PDB entry 2VPX | X-ray diffraction, 3.10 A resolution | chains A and B of the 6 polymer chains in the assembly

# Chain A
Protein: Thiosulfate reductase
From: Thermus thermophilus
UniProtKB: Q72LA4 (Q72LA4_THET2); residue numbers follow UniProt; this construct covers 1-765
Amino-acid sequence (765 residues; each row starts with the number of its first residue):
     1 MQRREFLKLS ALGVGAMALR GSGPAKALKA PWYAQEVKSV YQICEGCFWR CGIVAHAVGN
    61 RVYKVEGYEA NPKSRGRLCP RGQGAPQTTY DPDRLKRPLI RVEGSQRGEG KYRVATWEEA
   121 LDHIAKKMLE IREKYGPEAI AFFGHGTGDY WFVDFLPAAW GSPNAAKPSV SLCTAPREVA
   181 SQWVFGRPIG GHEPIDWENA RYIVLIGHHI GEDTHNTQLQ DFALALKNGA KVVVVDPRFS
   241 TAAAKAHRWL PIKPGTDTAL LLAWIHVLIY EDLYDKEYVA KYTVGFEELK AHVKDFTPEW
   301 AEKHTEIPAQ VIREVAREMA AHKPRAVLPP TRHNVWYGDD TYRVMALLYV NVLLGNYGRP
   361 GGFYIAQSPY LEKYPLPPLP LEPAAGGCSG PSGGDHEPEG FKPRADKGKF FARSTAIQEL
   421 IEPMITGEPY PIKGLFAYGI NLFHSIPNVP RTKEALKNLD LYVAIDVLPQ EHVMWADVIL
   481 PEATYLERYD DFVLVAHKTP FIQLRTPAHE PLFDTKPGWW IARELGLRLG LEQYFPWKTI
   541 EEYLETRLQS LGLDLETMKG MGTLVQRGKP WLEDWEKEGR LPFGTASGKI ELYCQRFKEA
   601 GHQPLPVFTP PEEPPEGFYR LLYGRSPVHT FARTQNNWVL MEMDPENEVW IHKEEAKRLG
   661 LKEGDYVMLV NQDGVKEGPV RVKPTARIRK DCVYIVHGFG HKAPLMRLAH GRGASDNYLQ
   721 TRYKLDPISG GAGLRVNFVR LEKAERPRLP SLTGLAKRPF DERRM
Disordered / not traced: 1-29, 765
Bound ions: 4Fe-4S cluster Fe: Cys44, Cys47, Cys51, Cys79; Mo ion: Cys173 (together with molybdopterin guanosine dinucleotide)
Small-molecule neighbours:
  - molybdopterin guanosine dinucleotide (MGD; 2-amino-5,6-dimercapto-7-methyl-3,7,8a,9-tetrahydro-8-oxa-1,3,9,10-tetraaza-anthracen-4-one guanosine dinucleotide), molecule 1: Glu45, Phe48, His145, Pro168, Ser169, Leu172, Cys173, His333, Tyr438, Gly439, Ile440, Asn441, His444, Ser445, Ile465, Asp466, Val467, Leu468, Gln470, His472, Glu482, Ala483, Arg488, Tyr623, Arg625, Thr630, Phe631, Ala632, Arg633, His697, Asp716, Asn717, Gln720, Leu734
  - molybdopterin guanosine dinucleotide (MGD), molecule 2: Arg81, Cys173, Ile206, Gly207, His208, His209, Glu212, Asp213, Thr214, His215, Val235, Asp236, Pro237, Arg238, Ser240, Ile252, Pro254, Gly255, Asp257, Thr331, Arg332, His333, Trp336, Tyr337, Leu622, Tyr623, Arg625, Ser626, Pro627, Val628, His629, Thr630, Phe631, Tyr694, Arg735
  - 4Fe-4S cluster (SF4): Cys44, Gly46, Cys47, Trp49, Arg50, Cys51, Leu78, Cys79, Arg81, Gly82, Thr214, His215, Asn216

# Chain B
Protein: Nrfc protein
From: Thermus thermophilus
UniProtKB: Q72LA5 (Q72LA5_THET2); numbering as in UniProt (aligned over 1-195)
Amino-acid sequence (195 residues; row label = number of the first residue in the row):
     1 MPRYAMAIDL SLCVGCAACA VACKMENEVP PGVFNLWIRE REVGEYPNLV VEFRPEQCLH
    61 CENPPCVPVC PTGASYQTKD GLVLVDPKKC IACGACIAAC PYDARYLHPA GYVSKCTFCA
   121 HRLEKGKVPA CVETCPTYCR TFGDLEDPES PVAKALKAAE RVDVLRPEQG TRPKLFYLNA
   181 PSKKGLTRES EVHHG
Disordered / not traced: 195
Bound ions: 4Fe-4S cluster Fe site 1: Cys13, Cys16, Cys19, Cys135; 4Fe-4S cluster Fe site 2: Cys23, Cys116, Cys119, Cys131; 4Fe-4S cluster Fe site 3: Cys58, Cys61, Cys66, Cys100; 4Fe-4S cluster Fe site 4: Cys70, Cys90, Cys93, Cys96
Small-molecule neighbours:
  - 4Fe-4S cluster (SF4), molecule 1: Met6, Cys23, Asn27, Asn35, Leu36, Gln57, Cys116, Thr117, Phe118, Cys119, Pro129, Ala130, Cys131
  - 4Fe-4S cluster (SF4), molecule 2: Ile8, Cys13, Val14, Gly15, Cys16, Ala17, Ala18, Cys19, Ile38, Pro55, Thr134, Cys135, Pro136, Thr137, Cys139, Arg140
  - 4Fe-4S cluster (SF4), molecule 3: Cys58, Leu59, His60, Cys61, Pro64, Pro65, Cys66, Val83, Cys100, Pro101, Tyr102, Ala104, Arg105, Lys115
  - 4Fe-4S cluster (SF4), molecule 4: Cys70, Pro71, Thr72, Ala74, Ser75, Val85, Lys89, Cys90, Ile91, Ala92, Cys93, Gly94, Ala95, Cys96, Arg105, Val113

# Interface between chain A and chain B
Pairs across the interface (85):
  Ala30(A) with Glu28(B)
  Pro31(A) with Glu28(B)
  Trp32(A) with Met25(B); Glu26(B), hydrogen bond (side chain-backbone); Glu28(B), hydrogen bond (backbone-side chain)
  Tyr33(A) with Glu26(B); His121(B)
  Tyr63(A) with Met25(B); Glu28(B)
  Lys64(A) with Ala22(B); Met25(B); Glu26(B)
  Glu66(A) with Arg122(B), salt bridge; Glu133(B)
  Arg75(A) with Tyr138(B)
  Gly76(A) with Glu133(B)
  Arg77(A) with Glu133(B), hydrogen bond (side chain-backbone); Cys135(B); Pro136(B); Tyr138(B), hydrogen bond
  Leu78(A) with Ala18(B); Thr134(B), hydrogen bond (backbone-side chain); Pro136(B)
  Cys79(A) with Ala18(B)
  Pro80(A) with Ala17(B); Ala18(B); Val21(B)
  Gln83(A) with Val21(B); Ala22(B); Met25(B); Thr134(B), hydrogen bond
  Gly84(A) with Val21(B)
  Gly211(A) with Val14(B)
  Thr214(A) with Cys16(B)
  Leu219(A) with Val14(B), hydrophobic; Pro136(B), hydrophobic; Thr137(B)
  Gln220(A) with Pro136(B); Tyr138(B), hydrogen bond
  Ala223(A) with Leu12(B); Thr137(B)
  Lys227(A) with Leu12(B)
  Phe239(A) with Leu49(B); Val51(B), hydrophobic
  Thr241(A) with Val14(B); Phe53(B)
  Ala244(A) with Val51(B), hydrophobic; Phe53(B), hydrophobic
  Lys245(A) with Leu10(B), hydrogen bond (side chain-backbone); Ser11(B), hydrogen bond (side chain-backbone); Cys13(B), hydrogen bond (side chain-backbone); Val14(B); Phe53(B)
  Trp249(A) with Leu49(B), hydrophobic
  Pro627(A) with Gly15(B); Cys16(B), hydrophobic
  Val628(A) with Ala17(B)
  Trp638(A) with Lys24(B); Val29(B); Pro31(B), hydrophobic
  Val639(A) with Val21(B), hydrophobic
  Leu640(A) with Val21(B), hydrophobic
  Glu642(A) with Lys24(B), salt bridge; Pro31(B); Gly32(B); Phe34(B)
  Met643(A) with Ala20(B); Val21(B); Lys24(B)
  His652(A) with Tyr46(B)
  Glu654(A) with Glu45(B)
  Glu663(A) with His193(B)
  Thr685(A) with Glu42(B), hydrogen bond
  Ala686(A) with Glu42(B), hydrogen bond (backbone-side chain); Leu49(B)
  Arg687(A) with Glu40(B), salt bridge; Glu42(B), salt bridge; Leu49(B); Val51(B)
  Lys690(A) with Tyr46(B)
  Thr753(A) with Pro31(B); Gly32(B)
  Ala756(A) with Pro31(B), hydrophobic
  Lys757(A) with Pro31(B); Pro109(B)
Other interface residues (no listed pair), chain A (48 interface residues in all): Asn216, Leu224, Leu226, Lys653, Lys683
Other interface residues (no listed pair), chain B (42 interface residues in all): Asp9, Asn27, Pro30, Gly44, Ala130

# Summary
48 residues of chain A and 42 residues of chain B are in contact; the contacts include 12 hydrogen bonds and 4
salt bridges. Polar pairs include Glu66(A)-Arg122(B), Glu642(A)-Lys24(B) and Arg687(A)-Glu40(B). Chain A binds
4Fe-4S cluster and molybdopterin guanosine dinucleotide.
Here chain A is Thiosulfate reductase and chain B is Nrfc protein, both from Thermus thermophilus. Entry 2VPX
(Polysulfide reductase with bound quinone (UQ1)) was determined by X-ray diffraction together with 2VPW, 2VPY
and 2VPZ from the same study.
